6XL0 - chains M and T of the 20 polymer chains in the assembly; structure by electron microscopy, 3.40 A resolution.

== Chain M (and T) ==
Name: Flagellin
From: Caulobacter vibrioides (strain NA1000 / CB15N)
Notes: chain T of this document is another copy of the same molecule, construct and numbering; everything in this record applies to it too
UniProtKB: A0A0H3C7K6 (A0A0H3C7K6_CAUVN); residue numbers follow UniProt; this construct covers 1-273
Chain sequence (273 residues; each row starts with the number of its first residue):
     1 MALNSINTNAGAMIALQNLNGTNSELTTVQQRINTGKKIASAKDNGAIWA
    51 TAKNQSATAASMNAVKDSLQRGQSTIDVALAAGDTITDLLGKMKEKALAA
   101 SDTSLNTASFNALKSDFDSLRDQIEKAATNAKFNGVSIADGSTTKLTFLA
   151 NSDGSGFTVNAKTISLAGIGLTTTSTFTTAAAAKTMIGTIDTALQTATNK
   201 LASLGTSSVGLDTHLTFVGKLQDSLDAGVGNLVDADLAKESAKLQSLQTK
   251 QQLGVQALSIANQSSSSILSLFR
Unresolved in the structure: 1, 273
From the paper describing this entry:
  - mutagenesis - T103C/N130S: decreased binding to phiCbK

== Interface between chain M and chain T ==
Contacting residue pairs - 5 pairs, chain M then chain T:
  K239(M) - L16(T)
  A242(M) - N262(T)
  T249(M) - L269(T)
  L253(M) - L269(T)  hydrophobic
  L253(M) - F272(T)  hydrophobic
Also at the interface, not in a pair above, chain M (5 interface residues in all): A238
Also at the interface, not in a pair above, chain T (7 interface residues in all): I6, L258, S266

== In short ==
5 residues of chain M and 7 residues of chain T are in contact. The paper reports that T103C/N130S of chain M
reduce binding to phiCbK.
Both chains are Flagellin (Caulobacter vibrioides (strain NA1000 / CB15N)). Entry 6XL0 (Caulobacter crescentus
FljK filament) was determined by electron microscopy together with 6XKY from the same study.
